PDB entry 4H63 | X-ray diffraction, 3.40 A resolution | chains Q and V of the 6 polymer chains in the assembly

# Chain Q
Protein: Mediator of RNA polymerase II transcription subunit 17
From: Schizosaccharomyces pombe
UniProt: P87306 (MED17_SCHPO); numbering as in UniProt (aligned over 78-545)
Chain sequence (469 residues; row label = number of the first residue in the row):
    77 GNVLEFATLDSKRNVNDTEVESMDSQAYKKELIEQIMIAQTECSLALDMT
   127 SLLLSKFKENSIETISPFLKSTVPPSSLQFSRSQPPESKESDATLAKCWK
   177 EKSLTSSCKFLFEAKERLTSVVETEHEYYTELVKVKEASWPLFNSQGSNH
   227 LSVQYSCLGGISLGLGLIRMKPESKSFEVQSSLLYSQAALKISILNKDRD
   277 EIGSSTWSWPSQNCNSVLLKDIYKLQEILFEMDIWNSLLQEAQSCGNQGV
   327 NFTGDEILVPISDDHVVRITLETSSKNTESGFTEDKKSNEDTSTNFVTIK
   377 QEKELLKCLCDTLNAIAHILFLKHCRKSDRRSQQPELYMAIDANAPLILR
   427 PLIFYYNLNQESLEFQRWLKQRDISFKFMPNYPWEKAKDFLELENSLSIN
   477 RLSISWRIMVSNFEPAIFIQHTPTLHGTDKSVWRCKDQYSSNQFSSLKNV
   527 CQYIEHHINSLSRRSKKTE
Not modelled in the structure: 77-98, 351-368, 411-417, 504-507, 538-545
Construct notes: expression tag (77)

# Chain V
Protein: Mediator of RNA polymerase II transcription subunit 22
From: Schizosaccharomyces pombe
UniProt: O14010 (MED22_SCHPO); residues 2-136 here = UniProt positions 2-136
Chain sequence (135 residues; numbered 2 to 136; the number before each row is that of its first residue):
     2 SSDSFQRQLVQRTNTLNSSIDNATLTILSRFQDILDIAINEGKDKYTVAP
    52 EVYQIECHTVSMVRAVEQLLDVSRQIKSYWLTNSLSTSFPTVDYSEPDLE
   102 KVKRTLTKLQNHLLEVSLIEPEASETTEAPTVSDT
Not modelled in the structure: 2-4, 122-136

# Interface between chain Q and chain V
Residue-residue contacts (96; chain Q residue first):
  Lys165(Q) - Tyr47(V)  hydrogen bond
  Asp168(Q) - Lys46(V)  salt bridge
  Leu171(Q) - Lys46(V)
  Ala172(Q) - Asn41(V)
  Ala172(Q) - Lys44(V)
  Ala172(Q) - Lys46(V)
  Ala172(Q) - Val49(V)
  Lys173(Q) - Asn41(V)
  Trp175(Q) - Lys46(V)
  Trp175(Q) - Ala50(V)  hydrophobic
  Trp175(Q) - Val53(V)  hydrophobic
  Lys176(Q) - Ile38(V)
  Lys176(Q) - Ala39(V)
  Lys176(Q) - Ile40(V)  hydrogen bond (side chain-backbone)
  Lys176(Q) - Asn41(V)  hydrogen bond
  Lys176(Q) - Val49(V)
  Lys176(Q) - Glu52(V)  salt bridge
  Lys176(Q) - Ile56(V)
  Ser179(Q) - Val53(V)
  Ser179(Q) - Ile56(V)
  Leu180(Q) - Ala39(V)
  Ser183(Q) - Thr60(V)
  Phe186(Q) - Val64(V)  hydrophobic
  Leu187(Q) - Met63(V)  hydrophobic
  Ala190(Q) - Val64(V)  hydrophobic
  Arg193(Q) - Val64(V)
  Arg193(Q) - Glu68(V)  salt bridge
  Leu194(Q) - Glu68(V)
  Leu194(Q) - Leu71(V)  hydrophobic
  Val198(Q) - Leu71(V)  hydrophobic
  Tyr205(Q) - Arg75(V)
  Tyr205(Q) - Lys78(V)
  Lys212(Q) - Trp81(V)  hydrogen bond (side chain-backbone)
  Lys212(Q) - Leu82(V)
  Lys212(Q) - Asn84(V)  hydrogen bond
  Lys212(Q) - Leu86(V)
  Ala214(Q) - Phe90(V)
  Ser215(Q) - Leu86(V)
  Ser215(Q) - Thr88(V)  hydrogen bond (side chain-backbone)
  Ser215(Q) - Ser89(V)
  Ser215(Q) - Phe90(V)
  Trp216(Q) - Phe90(V)  hydrophobic
  Leu218(Q) - Leu82(V)
  Asn220(Q) - Thr83(V)
  Asn225(Q) - Arg75(V)  hydrogen bond
  Leu227(Q) - Leu82(V)  hydrophobic
  Cys233(Q) - Phe90(V)  hydrophobic
  Leu234(Q) - Phe90(V)  hydrophobic
  Gln288(Q) - Thr92(V)
  Gln288(Q) - Val93(V)  hydrogen bond (side chain-backbone)
  Tyr299(Q) - Pro91(V)
  Leu381(Q) - His113(V)
  Leu385(Q) - Leu110(V)  hydrophobic
  Thr388(Q) - Leu110(V)
  Ile392(Q) - Leu107(V)  hydrophobic
  Tyr431(Q) - Gln111(V)  hydrogen bond (backbone-side chain)
  Asn435(Q) - Leu110(V)
  Asn435(Q) - Gln111(V)  hydrogen bond (side chain-backbone)
  Asn435(Q) - His113(V)  hydrogen bond (side chain-backbone)
  Asn435(Q) - Leu115(V)
  Ser438(Q) - Leu115(V)
  Leu439(Q) - Leu114(V)
  Leu439(Q) - Leu115(V)  hydrophobic
  Gln442(Q) - Leu115(V)
  Gln442(Q) - Glu116(V)  hydrogen bond (side chain-backbone)
  Lys446(Q) - Glu116(V)  salt bridge
  Phe452(Q) - Glu116(V)
  Lys453(Q) - Ser118(V)
  Lys453(Q) - Leu119(V)
  Lys453(Q) - Glu121(V)
  Phe454(Q) - Leu115(V)  hydrophobic
  Phe454(Q) - Glu116(V)
  Phe454(Q) - Val117(V)
  Phe454(Q) - Ser118(V)  hydrogen bond (backbone-backbone)
  Met455(Q) - Ser118(V)
  Met455(Q) - Glu121(V)
  Tyr458(Q) - Thr108(V)
  Tyr458(Q) - Gln111(V)
  Tyr458(Q) - Asn112(V)  hydrogen bond
  Trp460(Q) - Lys104(V)
  Trp460(Q) - Leu107(V)
  Trp460(Q) - Thr108(V)
  Trp460(Q) - Gln111(V)
  Glu461(Q) - Lys104(V)  hydrogen bond (backbone-side chain)
  Glu461(Q) - Thr108(V)
  Ala463(Q) - Leu100(V)
  Ala463(Q) - Lys104(V)  hydrogen bond (backbone-side chain)
  Lys464(Q) - Leu100(V)
  Asp465(Q) - Leu100(V)
  Phe466(Q) - Pro98(V)  hydrophobic
  Phe466(Q) - Leu100(V)  hydrophobic
  Phe466(Q) - Val103(V)  hydrophobic
  Leu469(Q) - Leu100(V)  hydrophobic
  Leu469(Q) - Val103(V)  hydrophobic
  Leu473(Q) - Leu107(V)  hydrophobic
  Arg483(Q) - Glu121(V)  salt bridge
Other interface residues (no listed pair), chain Q (61 interface residues in all): Glu201, Leu208, Pro217, Ser287, Cys384, Leu434, Pro456, Lys462
Other interface residues (no listed pair), chain V (53 interface residues in all): Ile35, Asp45, Val61, Val67, Ser79, Asp99

# Overview
61 residues of chain Q and 53 residues of chain V are in contact, with 16 hydrogen bonds and 5 salt bridges.
Among the polar pairs are Asp168(Q)-Lys46(V), Lys176(Q)-Glu52(V) and Arg193(Q)-Glu68(V).
Chain Q is Mediator of RNA polymerase II transcription subunit 17 and chain V is Mediator of RNA polymerase II
transcription subunit 22, both from Schizosaccharomyces pombe; the structure, Structure of the
Schizosaccharomyces pombe Mediator head module, was determined by X-ray diffraction together with 4H61 and
4H62 from the same study.
